Entry 6JJT (X-ray diffraction, 1.33 A resolution); this record covers chains B and D of the 4 polymer chains in the assembly.

[Chain B (and D)]
Name: PhnH
Source organism: Penicillium herquei
Notes: chain D of this document is another copy of the same molecule, construct and numbering; everything in this record applies to it too
UniProtKB: A0A1S6PUA4 (A0A1S6PUA4_PENHR); numbering as in UniProt (aligned over 1-149)
Chain sequence (149 residues; row label = number of the first residue in the row):
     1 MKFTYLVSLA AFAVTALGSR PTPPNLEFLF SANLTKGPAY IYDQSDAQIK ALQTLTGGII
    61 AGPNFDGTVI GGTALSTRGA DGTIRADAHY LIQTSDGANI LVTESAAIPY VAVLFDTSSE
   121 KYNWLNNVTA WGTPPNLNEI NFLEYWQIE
Not modelled in the structure: 1-19 (chain D: 1-16)
Swiss-Prot annotation at these positions:
  - glycosylation (N-linked (GlcNAc...) asparagine): N33, N127
  - mutagenesis: E104 (E104A: Exhibits 40% activity)

[Interface between chain B and chain D]
Pairs across the interface (34):
  Y40(B) - I70(D)
  Y40(B) - L91(D)  hydrophobic
  Y40(B) - Q93(D)
  Y40(B) - N99(D)
  I41(B) - N99(D)  hydrogen bond (backbone-side chain)
  Y42(B) - L91(D)  hydrophobic
  Y42(B) - N99(D)
  Y42(B) - L101(D)
  Y42(B) - D116(D)
  Y42(B) - T117(D)
  Y42(B) - S118(D)  hydrogen bond (backbone-backbone)
  D43(B) - D116(D)
  D43(B) - S118(D)
  Q44(B) - S118(D)  hydrogen bond (backbone-side chain)
  K50(B) - D116(D)  salt bridge
  L52(B) - L101(D)  hydrophobic
  I70(B) - Y40(D)
  G72(B) - T73(D)
  T73(B) - G72(D)
  T73(B) - T73(D)  hydrogen bond
  L75(B) - H89(D)
  H89(B) - L75(D)
  L91(B) - Y40(D)  hydrophobic
  Q93(B) - Y40(D)
  N99(B) - I41(D)  hydrogen bond (side chain-backbone)
  N99(B) - Y42(D)
  L101(B) - Y42(D)
  L101(B) - L52(D)  hydrophobic
  L101(B) - L75(D)  hydrophobic
  D116(B) - Y42(D)
  T117(B) - Y42(D)
  S118(B) - Y42(D)  hydrogen bond (backbone-backbone)
  S118(B) - D43(D)
  S118(B) - Q44(D)  hydrogen bond (side chain-backbone)
Also at the interface, not in a pair above, chain B (23 interface residues in all): T54, G71, Y90, I100
Also at the interface, not in a pair above, chain D (22 interface residues in all): T54, G71, Y90, I100

[Summary]
Chain B and chain D form an interface of 23 and 22 residues respectively, with 7 hydrogen bonds and 1 salt
bridge. Polar pairs include K50(B)-D116(D), I41(B)-N99(D) and Q44(B)-S118(D). Curated annotation (UniProt)
lists one mutagenesis site on chain B.
Both chains are PhnH (Penicillium herquei). Entry 6JJT (Crystal structure of an enzyme from Penicillium
herquei in condition1) was determined by X-ray diffraction (same publication as 6JJS).
